PDB entry 1P4N | X-ray diffraction, 1.90 A resolution | chains A and B

# Chain A
Protein: FemX
Source organism: Weissella viridescens
Notes: EC 2.3.2.10
Chain sequence (335 residues; numbered 1 to 335; the number before each row is that of its first residue):
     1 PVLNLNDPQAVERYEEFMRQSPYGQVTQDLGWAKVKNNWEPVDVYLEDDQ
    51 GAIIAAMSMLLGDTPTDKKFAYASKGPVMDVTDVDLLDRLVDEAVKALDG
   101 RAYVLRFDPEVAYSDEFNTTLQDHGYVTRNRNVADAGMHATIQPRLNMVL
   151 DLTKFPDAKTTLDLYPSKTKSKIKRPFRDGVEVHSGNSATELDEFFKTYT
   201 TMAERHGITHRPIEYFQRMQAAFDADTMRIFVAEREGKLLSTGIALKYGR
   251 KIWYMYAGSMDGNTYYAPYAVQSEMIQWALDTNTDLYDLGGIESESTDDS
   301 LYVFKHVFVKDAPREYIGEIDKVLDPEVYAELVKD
Metal / ion sites: Mg2+ site 1: Thr-64, Thr-66; Mg2+ site 2: Leu-280, Asn-283; Mg2+ site 3 near Phe-308 (its only coordinating residue here)
What the authors report for this chain:
  - binding site for UDP-MurNAc-pentapeptide (chain B): Trp-39, Tyr-103, Arg-211
  - conformationally variable residues (order/disorder transition): Lys-36

# Chain B
Protein: UDP-MurNAc-pentapeptide
Source organism: Staphylococcus aureus
Chain sequence (5 residues; numbered 336 to 340; the number before each row is that of its first residue):
   336 AEKAA
Modified positions: Ala-336 (uridine-5'-diphosphate-N-acetylmuramoyl-L-alanine; UMA); Glu-337 (gamma-D-glutamic acid; FGA); Ala-339, Ala-340 (D-alanine; DAL)

# Interface between chain A and chain B
Contacting residue pairs - 23 pairs, chain A then chain B:
  Lys-36(A) / Ala-336(B)
  Lys-36(A) / Ala-340(B)
  Asn-38(A) / Ala-336(B)
  Trp-39(A) / Ala-336(B)
  Thr-64(A) / Ala-336(B)
  Phe-70(A) / Ala-336(B)
  Tyr-103(A) / Ala-336(B)
  Arg-106(A) / Ala-336(B)
  Gly-137(A) / Lys-338(B)
  Ile-142(A) / Ala-336(B)
  Gln-143(A) / Ala-339(B)
  Ile-208(A) / Glu-337(B)
  Thr-209(A) / Ala-336(B)
  Thr-209(A) / Glu-337(B)  hydrogen bond (backbone-backbone)
  His-210(A) / Ala-336(B)
  Arg-211(A) / Ala-336(B)
  Arg-211(A) / Ala-339(B)  hydrogen bond (side chain-backbone)
  Arg-211(A) / Ala-340(B)
  Pro-212(A) / Ala-336(B)
  Tyr-215(A) / Ala-340(B)  hydrogen bond (side chain-backbone)
  Met-255(A) / Ala-340(B)
  Tyr-256(A) / Ala-339(B)
  Tyr-256(A) / Ala-340(B)  hydrogen bond (side chain-backbone)
Other interface residues (no listed pair), chain A (22 interface residues in all): Trp-32, Asp-63, Met-138, Leu-332

# Summary
Chain A and chain B form an interface of 22 and 5 residues respectively, with 4 hydrogen bonds. Polar pairs
include Arg-211(A)/Ala-339(B), Tyr-215(A)/Ala-340(B) and Tyr-256(A)/Ala-340(B). Thr-64(A) and Thr-66(A)
coordinate Mg2+ site 1. The paper reports a binding site for UDP-MurNAc-pentapeptide (chain B) at Trp-39(A),
Tyr-103(A) and Arg-211(A); conformational variability at Lys-36(A).
Chain A is FemX (Weissella viridescens) and chain B is UDP-MurNAc-pentapeptide (Staphylococcus aureus); the
structure, Crystal Structure of Weissella viridescens FemX:UDP-MurNAc-pentapeptide complex, was determined by
X-ray diffraction together with 1NE9 from the same study.
